7LN6 - chains C and G of the 7 polymer chains in the assembly; structure by electron microscopy, 3.58 A resolution.

# Chain C
Molecule: Transitional endoplasmic reticulum ATPase
Source organism: Homo sapiens
Notes: EC 3.6.4.6
UniProtKB: P55072 (TERA_HUMAN); residue numbers follow UniProt; this construct covers 1-806
Amino-acid sequence (806 residues; numbered 1 to 806; the number before each row is that of its first residue):
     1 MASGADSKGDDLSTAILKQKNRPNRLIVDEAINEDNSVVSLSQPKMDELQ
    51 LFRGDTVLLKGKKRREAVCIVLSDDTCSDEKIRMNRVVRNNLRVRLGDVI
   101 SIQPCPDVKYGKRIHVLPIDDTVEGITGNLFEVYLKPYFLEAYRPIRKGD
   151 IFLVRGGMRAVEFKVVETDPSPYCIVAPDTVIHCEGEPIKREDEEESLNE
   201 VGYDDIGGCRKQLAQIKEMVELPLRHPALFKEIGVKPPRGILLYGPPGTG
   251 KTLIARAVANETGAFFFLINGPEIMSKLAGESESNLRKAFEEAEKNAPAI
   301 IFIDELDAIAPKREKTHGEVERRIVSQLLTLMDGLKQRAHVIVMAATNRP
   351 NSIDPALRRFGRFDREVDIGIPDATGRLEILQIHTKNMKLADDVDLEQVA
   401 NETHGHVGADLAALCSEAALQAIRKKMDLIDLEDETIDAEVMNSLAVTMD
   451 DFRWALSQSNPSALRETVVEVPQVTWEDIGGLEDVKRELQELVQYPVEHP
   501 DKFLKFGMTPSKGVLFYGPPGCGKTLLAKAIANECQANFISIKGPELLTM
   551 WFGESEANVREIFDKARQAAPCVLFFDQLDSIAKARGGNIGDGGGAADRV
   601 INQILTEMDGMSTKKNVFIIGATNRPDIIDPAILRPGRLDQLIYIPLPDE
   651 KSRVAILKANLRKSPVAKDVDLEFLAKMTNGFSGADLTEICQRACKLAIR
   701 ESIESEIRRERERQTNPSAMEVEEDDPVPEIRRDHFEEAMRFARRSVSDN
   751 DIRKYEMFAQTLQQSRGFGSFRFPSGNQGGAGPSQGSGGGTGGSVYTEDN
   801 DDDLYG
Not modelled in the structure: 1-11, 715-726, 776-806
Construct notes: engineered mutation Glu232 (Ala in P55072), Gln578 (Glu in P55072)
Metal / ion sites: Mg2+: Thr525 (together with ATP)
Small-molecule neighbours:
  - ADP (adenosine-5'-diphosphate): Asp205, Ile206, Gly207, Cys209, Pro247, Gly248, Thr249, Gly250, Lys251, Thr252, Leu253, Ile380, Ile383, His384, Gly408, Ala409, Ala412
  - ATP (adenosine-5'-triphosphate), molecule 1: Leu329, Asp333, Ala356, Arg359, Phe360, Arg362
  - ATP, molecule 2: Asp478, Ile479, Gly480, Leu482, Pro519, Pro520, Gly521, Cys522, Gly523, Lys524, Thr525, Leu526, Gln578, Asn624, Ile656, Asn660, Gly684, Ala685, Thr688
  - ATP, molecule 3: Asp609, Arg635, Arg638
Swiss-Prot annotation at these positions:
  - region: Thr797 to Gly806 (Interaction with UBXN6)
  - motif: Asp802 to Gly806 (PIM motif)
  - binding site (ATP): Pro247 to Leu253, Asn348, His384, Gly521 to Leu526
  - modified residue: Ala2 (N-acetylalanine), Ser3 (Phosphoserine), Ser7 (Phosphoserine), Ser13 (Phosphoserine), Ser37 (Phosphoserine), Lys315 (N6,N6,N6-trimethyllysine), Thr436 (Phosphothreonine), Ser462 (Phosphoserine), Lys502 (N6-acetyllysine), Lys505 (N6-acetyllysine), Lys668 (N6-acetyllysine), Ser702 (Phosphoserine), Lys754 (N6-acetyllysine), Ser770 (Phosphoserine), Ser775 (Phosphoserine), Ser787 (Phosphoserine), Tyr805 (Phosphotyrosine)
  - cross-link (Glycyl lysine isopeptide (Lys-Gly)): Lys8 (interchain with G-Cter in SUMO2), Lys18 (interchain with G-Cter in SUMO2)
  - natural variant: Arg95 (R95G: In IBMPFD1), Gly97 (G97E: In CMT2Y), Ile126 (I126F: In IBMPFD1; uncertain significance), Arg155 (R155C: In IBMPFD1; R155H: In FTDALS6 and IBMPFD1; R155L: In IBMPFD1; R155P: In IBMPFD1; R155S: In IBMPFD1), Arg159 (R159G: In FTDALS6; R159H: In IBMPFD1), Ala160 (A160T: In IBMPFD1; uncertain significance), Glu185 (E185K: In CMT2Y), Arg191 (R191Q: In FTDALS6 and IBMPFD1), Leu198 (L198W: In IBMPFD1), Glu232 (A232E: In IBMPFD1; this construct carries the variant), Ile254 (I254F: In IBMPFD1; uncertain significance), Ile369 (I369T: In IBMPFD1; uncertain significance), 2 further natural variant entries in UniProt
  - mutagenesis: Phe52 to Asp55 (Abolishes interaction with NPLOC4; when associated with A-110), Arg53 (R53A: Minor effect on affinity for ATP and ADP), Arg86 (R86A: Strongly increased affinity for ATP. Strongly reduced affinity for ADP), Tyr110 (Y110A: Abolishes interaction with NPLOC4; when associated with 52-A--A-55), Arg113 to His115 (Severely reduced binding to DERL1), Phe131 (F131R: Severely reduced binding to DERL1), Leu140 (L140D: Severely reduced binding to DERL1), Asp179 (D179R: No effect on binding to DERL1), His183 (H183W: Severely reduced binding to DERL1), Lys251 (K251Q: Impairs ERAD degradation of HMGCR and does not inhibit interaction with RHBDD1; when associated with Q-524), Glu305 (E305Q: Defect in ubiquitin-dependent protein degradation by the proteasome; when associated with Q-578), Lys312 (K312A: Does not affect methylation by VCPKMT), 7 further mutagenesis entries in UniProt
Reported in the primary citation:
  - self-association interface (contacts with another copy of this molecule): Leu12 to Arg22, Gly767 to Ser775
  - mutagenesis - L464A: decreased catalytic activity
  - mutagenesis - W551A/F552A, R599A: abolished catalytic activity
  - mutagenesis - I590A/D592A: unchanged catalytic activity
  - disease-associated variants - A232E: increased catalytic activity (citing earlier work)
  - mutagenesis - E578Q: decreased catalytic activity (citing earlier work)

# Chain G
Molecule: polyubiquitinated Ub-Eos
Source organism: Mus musculus
Amino-acid sequence (23 residues; numbered 1 to 23; the number before each row is that of its first residue; X marks 23 residues of unknown identity (built as UNK)):
     1 XXXXXXXXXXXXXXXXXXXXXXX

# Interface between chain C and chain G
Chain C residues in contact with chain G, 11 residues: Lys277, Leu278, Ala279, His317, Val320, Met550, Trp551, Phe552, Gly591, Gly593, Gly594
From the paper, about this interface:
  - interface residues, chain C: Met550(C), Phe552(C)

# In short
Chain C and chain G make no direct contact in this assembly. Bound to chain C: 3 copies of ATP and ADP. The
paper reports that L464A and E578Q of chain C reduce catalytic activity; interface residues Met550(C) and
Phe552(C); 6 substitutions were tested in all.
Chain C is Transitional endoplasmic reticulum ATPase (Homo sapiens) and chain G is polyubiquitinated Ub-Eos
(Mus musculus); the structure, Cryo-EM structure of human p97 in complex with Npl4/Ufd1 and polyubiquitinated
Ub-Eos (CHAPSO, Class 2, Open ..., was determined by electron microscopy (same publication as 7LMZ, 7LN0,
7LN1, 7LN2, 7LN3, 7LN4 and 7LN5).
